PDB entry 6X2V | X-ray diffraction, 2.82 A resolution | chains C and D of the 4 polymer chains in the assembly

# Chain C
Molecule: Exportin-1
From: Saccharomyces cerevisiae
UniProt: P30822 (XPO1_YEAST); residue numbers follow UniProt; this construct covers 1-376, 414-1058
Amino-acid sequence (1024 residues; each row starts with the number of its first residue; note: 37 numbers in that range are skipped by the numbering (no residue carries them; nothing is unmodelled there); numbers below 1 keep their minus sign (Gly-2 is residue -2)):
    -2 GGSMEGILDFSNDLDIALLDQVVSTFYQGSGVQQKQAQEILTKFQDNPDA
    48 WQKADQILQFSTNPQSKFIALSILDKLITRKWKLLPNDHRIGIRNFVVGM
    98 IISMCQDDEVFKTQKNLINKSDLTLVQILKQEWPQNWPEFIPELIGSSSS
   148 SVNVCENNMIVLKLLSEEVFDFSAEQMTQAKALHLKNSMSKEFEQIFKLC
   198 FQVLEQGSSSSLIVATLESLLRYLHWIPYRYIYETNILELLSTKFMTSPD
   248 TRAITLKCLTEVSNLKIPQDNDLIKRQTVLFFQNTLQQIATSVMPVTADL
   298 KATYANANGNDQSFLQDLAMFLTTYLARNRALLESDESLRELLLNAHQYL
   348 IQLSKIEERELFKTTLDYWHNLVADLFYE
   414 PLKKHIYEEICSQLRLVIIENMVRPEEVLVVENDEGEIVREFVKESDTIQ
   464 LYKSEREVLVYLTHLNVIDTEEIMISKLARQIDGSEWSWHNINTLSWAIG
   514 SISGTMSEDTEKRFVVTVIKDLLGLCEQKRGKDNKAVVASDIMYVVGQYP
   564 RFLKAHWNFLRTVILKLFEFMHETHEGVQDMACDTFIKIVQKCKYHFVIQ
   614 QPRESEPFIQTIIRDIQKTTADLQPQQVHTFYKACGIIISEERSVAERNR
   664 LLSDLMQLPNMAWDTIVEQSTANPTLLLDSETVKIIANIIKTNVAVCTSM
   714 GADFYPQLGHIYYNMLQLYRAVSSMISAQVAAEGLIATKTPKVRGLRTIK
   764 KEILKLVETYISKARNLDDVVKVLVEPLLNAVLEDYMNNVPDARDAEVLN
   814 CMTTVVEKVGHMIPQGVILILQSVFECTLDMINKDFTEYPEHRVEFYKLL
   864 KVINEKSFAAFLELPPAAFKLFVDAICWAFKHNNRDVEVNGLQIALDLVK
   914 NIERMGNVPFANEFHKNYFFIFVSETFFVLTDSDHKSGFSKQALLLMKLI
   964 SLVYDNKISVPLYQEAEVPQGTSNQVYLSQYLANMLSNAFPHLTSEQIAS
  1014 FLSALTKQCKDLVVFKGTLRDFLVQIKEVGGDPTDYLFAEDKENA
Disordered / not traced: -2 to 9, 264-265, 439-460, 1053-1058
Sequence notes: expression tag (-2 to 0); conflict Gly537 (Asp in P30822), Cys539 (Thr in P30822), Glu540 (Val in P30822), Gln541 (Lys in P30822), Cys1022 (Tyr in P30822)

# Chain D
Molecule: cAMP-dependent protein kinase inhibitor alpha
From: Homo sapiens
UniProt: P61925 (IPKA_HUMAN); residues 5-20 here correspond to UniProt positions 34-49 (UniProt number = residue number + 29)
Amino-acid sequence (16 residues; numbered 5 to 20; the number before each row is that of its first residue):
     5 NLNELALKLAGLDIDE
Sequence notes: conflict Leu6 (Ser35 in P61925); engineered mutation Asp19 (Asn48 in P61925), Glu20 (Lys49 in P61925)
Reported in the primary citation:
  - conformationally variable residues (side-chain flip): Asp17

# How chain C and chain D interact
Pairs across the interface (26; chain C residue first):
  Val529(C) with Leu6(D), hydrophobic
  Ile532(C) with Leu9(D), hydrophobic
  Lys533(C) with Lys12(D)
  Leu536(C) with Leu9(D), hydrophobic; Lys12(D); Leu13(D)
  Cys539(C) with Leu16(D), hydrophobic
  Arg543(C) with Glu20(D), salt bridge
  Gly544(C) with Glu20(D)
  Lys545(C) with Ile18(D)
  Lys548(C) with Ile18(D); Asp19(D); Glu20(D)
  Asn571(C) with Asn7(D), hydrogen bond
  Phe572(C) with Leu9(D), hydrophobic; Leu13(D), hydrophobic
  Thr575(C) with Ala10(D); Ala14(D)
  Val576(C) with Leu13(D), hydrophobic
  Lys579(C) with Leu13(D), hydrogen bond (side chain-backbone); Ala14(D), hydrogen bond (side chain-backbone); Gly15(D); Leu16(D), hydrogen bond (side chain-backbone); Asp17(D), salt bridge
  Phe583(C) with Leu16(D), hydrophobic; Ile18(D), hydrophobic
Interface residues without a listed pair, chain C (23 interface residues in all): Lys525, Ala549, Ala552, Ile555, His569, Glu582, Glu586, Val591
Interface residues without a listed pair, chain D (14 interface residues in all): Asn5

# Summary
Chain C and chain D form an interface of 23 and 14 residues respectively; the contacts include 4 hydrogen
bonds and 2 salt bridges. Polar pairs include Arg543(C)-Glu20(D), Lys579(C)-Asp17(D) and Asn571(C)-Asn7(D).
From the paper: conformational variability at Asp17(D).
Chain C is Exportin-1 (Saccharomyces cerevisiae) and chain D is cAMP-dependent protein kinase inhibitor alpha
(Homo sapiens); the structure, Crystal Structure of PKI(DE)NES peptide bound to CRM1, was determined by X-ray
diffraction, deposited together with 6X2M, 6X2O, 6X2P, 6X2R, 6X2S, 6X2U and 3 further entries.
